5UJM - chains A and E of the 5 polymer chains in the assembly; structure by electron microscopy, 18.00 A resolution (very low resolution: no residue pairs are listed; an interface is given only as per-side residue counts).

# Chain A
Protein: Origin recognition complex subunit 1
Source organism: Homo sapiens
UniProtKB: Q13415 (ORC1_HUMAN); numbering as in UniProt (aligned over 471-861)
Chain sequence (522 residues; numbered 340 to 861; the number before each row is that of its first residue):
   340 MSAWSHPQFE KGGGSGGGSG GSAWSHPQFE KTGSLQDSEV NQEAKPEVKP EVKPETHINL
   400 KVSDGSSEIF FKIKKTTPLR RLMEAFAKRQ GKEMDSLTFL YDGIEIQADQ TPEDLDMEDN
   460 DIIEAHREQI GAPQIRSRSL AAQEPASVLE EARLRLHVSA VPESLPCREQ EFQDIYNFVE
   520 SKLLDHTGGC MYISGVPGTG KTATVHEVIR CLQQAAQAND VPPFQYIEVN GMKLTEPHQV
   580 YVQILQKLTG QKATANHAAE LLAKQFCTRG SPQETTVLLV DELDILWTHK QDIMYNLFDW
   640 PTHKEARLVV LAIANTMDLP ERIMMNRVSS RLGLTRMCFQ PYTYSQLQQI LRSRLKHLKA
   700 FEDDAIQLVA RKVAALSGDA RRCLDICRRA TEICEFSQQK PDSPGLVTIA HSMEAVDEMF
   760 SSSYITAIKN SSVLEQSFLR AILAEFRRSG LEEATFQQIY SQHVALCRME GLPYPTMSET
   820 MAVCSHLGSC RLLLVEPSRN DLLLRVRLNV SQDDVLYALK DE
Not modelled in the structure: 340-489, 607-613, 662-673, 699-704, 736-745
Sequence notes: expression tag (340-470); conflict I624 (Leu in Q13415)
Ion coordination: Mg2+: D620 (together with ATP)
Ligand contacts: ATP (adenosine-5'-triphosphate): V500, P501, E502, L504, P505, C506, R507, V535, P536, G537, T538, G539, K540, T541, A542, D620, E621, I652, N654, Y681, I689, A719, R720, L723
UniProt features mapped onto this chain:
  - binding site (ATP): V500, G534 to A542, E621, N654, R720
  - binding site (Mg(2+)): D620, E621
  - modified residue: S478 (Phosphoserine)
  - natural variant: R666 (R666W: In MGORS1), R720 (R720Q: In MGORS1)
  - mutagenesis: D620 (D620A: Abolished ATPase activity)
Reported in the primary citation:
  - mutagenesis - D620A: abolished catalytic activity
  - disease-associated variants - R720Q: abolished catalytic activity

# Chain E
Protein: Origin recognition complex subunit 5
Source organism: Homo sapiens
UniProtKB: O43913 (ORC5_HUMAN); residue numbers follow UniProt; this construct covers 1-435
Chain sequence (435 residues; numbered 1 to 435; the number before each row is that of its first residue):
     1 MPHLENVVLC RESQVSILQS LFGERHHFSF PSIFIYGHTA SGKTYVTQTL LKTLELPHVF
    61 VNCVECFTLR LLLEQILNKL NHLSSSEDGC STEITCETFN DFVRLFKQVT TAENLKDQTV
   121 YIVLDKAEYL RDMEANLLPG FLRLQELADR NVTVLFLSEI VWEKFRPNTG CFEPFVLYFP
   181 DYSIGNLQKI LSHDHPPEYS ADFYAAYINI LLGVFYTVCR DLKELRHLAV LNFPKYCEPV
   241 VKGEASERDT RKLWRNIEPH LKKAMQTVYL REISSSQWEK LQKDDTDPGQ LKGLSAHTHV
   301 ELPYYSKFIL IAAYLASYNP ARTDKRFFLK HHGKIKKTNF LKKHEKTSNH LLGPKPFPLD
   361 RLLAILYSIV DSRVAPTANI FSQITSLVTL QLLTLVGHDD QLDGPKYKCT VSLDFIRAIA
   421 RTVNFDIIKY LYDFL
Not modelled in the structure: 1-7, 82-94, 245-250, 269-298, 329-348, 434-435
Ligand contacts: ATP (adenosine-5'-triphosphate): V8, L9, H38, T39, A40, S41, G42, K43, T44, Y45, D125, K126, L157, E159, Y182, I190, L222, R226
UniProt features mapped onto this chain:
  - binding site (ATP): G37 to T44

# Interface between chain A and chain E
At this resolution (18 A) residue pairs are not listed: 12 residues of chain A and 9 of chain E lie at the interface.

# Overview
Chain A and chain E form an interface of 12 and 9 residues respectively. Chain A binds ATP. Chain E binds ATP.
From UniProt: 13 ATP-binding residues, Mg2+-binding residues D620(A) and E621(A) and one mutagenesis site on
chain A; 8 ATP-binding residues on chain E. From the paper: D620A and R720Q of chain A abolish catalytic
activity.
Here chain A is Origin recognition complex subunit 1 and chain E is Origin recognition complex subunit 5, both
from Homo sapiens. Entry 5UJM (Structure of the active form of human Origin Recognition Complex and its ATPase
motor module) was determined by electron microscopy, deposited together with 5UJ8.
